Entry 2B08 (X-ray diffraction, 1.90 A resolution); this record covers chains A and B of the 3 polymer chains in the assembly.

[Chain A (and B)]
Name: Copper-containing nitrite reductase
Source organism: Alcaligenes faecalis
Notes: EC 1.7.2.1; chain B of this document is another copy of the same molecule, construct and numbering; everything in this record applies to it too
UniProt: P38501 (NIR_ALCFA); residues 1-340 here correspond to UniProt positions 37-376 (UniProt number = residue number + 36)
Sequence (340 residues; each row starts with the number of its first residue):
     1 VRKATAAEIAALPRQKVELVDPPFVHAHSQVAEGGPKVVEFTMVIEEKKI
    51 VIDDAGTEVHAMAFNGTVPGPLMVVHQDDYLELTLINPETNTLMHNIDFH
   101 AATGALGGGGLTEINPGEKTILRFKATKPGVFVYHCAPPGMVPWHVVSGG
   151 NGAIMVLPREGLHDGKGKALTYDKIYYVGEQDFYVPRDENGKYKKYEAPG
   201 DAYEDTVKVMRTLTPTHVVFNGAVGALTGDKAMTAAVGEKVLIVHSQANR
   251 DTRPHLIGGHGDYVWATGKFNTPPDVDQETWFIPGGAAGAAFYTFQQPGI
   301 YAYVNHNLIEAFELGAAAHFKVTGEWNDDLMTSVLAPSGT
Disordered / not traced: 1-4, 340 (chain B: 1-3, 340)
Sequence notes: engineered mutation G150 (Met186 in P38501)
Bound ions: Cu+ site 1: M62, H95, C136, H145; Cu+ site 2: H100, H135 (shared with H306(B) of chain B); Cu+ site 3: M141, H145; Cu+ site 4: H306 (shared with 2 residues of chain C)
Small-molecule neighbours:
  - acetamide (ACM), molecule 1: E47, H60, A61, M62, L93, H95, W144, H145, S148, P199
  - acetamide (ACM), molecule 2: L106, A137, P139, G140, V142
Swiss-Prot annotation at these positions:
  - binding site (Cu cation): H95, H100, H135, C136, H145, H306
Reported in the primary citation:
  - Cu+ coordination: M62, H95, C136, H145
  - conformationally variable residues (side-chain flip): M62

[Interface between chain A and chain B]
Pairs across the interface - 112 pairs, chain A then chain B:
  I9(A) - D329(B)
  Y80(A) - D329(B)  hydrogen bond
  E82(A) - V334(B)
  D98(A) - I257(B)
  H100(A) - H255(B)
  H100(A) - H260(B)  hydrogen bond (backbone-side chain)
  H100(A) - E279(B)  salt bridge
  H100(A) - T280(B)
  H100(A) - H306(B)  hydrogen bond
  A101(A) - H260(B)
  A102(A) - H260(B)
  A102(A) - M331(B)  hydrophobic
  T103(A) - G258(B)
  T103(A) - H260(B)
  T103(A) - Y293(B)
  T103(A) - Q297(B)  hydrogen bond (backbone-side chain)
  T103(A) - M331(B)
  G104(A) - G258(B)  hydrogen bond (backbone-backbone)
  G104(A) - Q297(B)
  G104(A) - W326(B)
  G104(A) - M331(B)
  A105(A) - W326(B)
  L106(A) - I257(B)  hydrophobic
  L106(A) - G258(B)
  L106(A) - I300(B)
  L106(A) - Y301(B)  hydrophobic
  L106(A) - A302(B)
  G107(A) - G258(B)
  G107(A) - M331(B)
  G108(A) - M331(B)
  L111(A) - W326(B)  hydrophobic
  L111(A) - M331(B)  hydrophobic
  L111(A) - P337(B)
  E113(A) - P337(B)
  I114(A) - P337(B)  hydrophobic
  G117(A) - G339(B)
  E118(A) - P337(B)
  E118(A) - S338(B)
  E118(A) - G339(B)
  K119(A) - L335(B)
  K119(A) - A336(B)
  K119(A) - P337(B)
  K119(A) - S338(B)  hydrogen bond (backbone-backbone)
  T120(A) - L335(B)  hydrogen bond (side chain-backbone)
  T120(A) - A336(B)
  T120(A) - P337(B)
  I121(A) - S333(B)
  I121(A) - V334(B)  hydrogen bond (backbone-backbone)
  I121(A) - L335(B)  hydrogen bond (backbone-backbone)
  L122(A) - M331(B)  hydrophobic
  L122(A) - T332(B)
  R123(A) - D328(B)  hydrogen bond (side chain-backbone)
  R123(A) - M331(B)
  R123(A) - T332(B)  hydrogen bond (backbone-backbone)
  R123(A) - V334(B)
  F124(A) - L330(B)
  K125(A) - D329(B)  salt bridge
  K125(A) - L330(B)  hydrogen bond (backbone-backbone)
  T127(A) - L330(B)
  K128(A) - H260(B)
  K128(A) - D262(B)  salt bridge
  K128(A) - D277(B)  salt bridge
  P129(A) - D277(B)
  V131(A) - E279(B)
  F132(A) - E279(B)
  V133(A) - E279(B)  hydrogen bond (backbone-side chain)
  H135(A) - H306(B)
  P143(A) - L308(B)
  P143(A) - I309(B)
  P143(A) - F312(B)
  V146(A) - L308(B)  hydrophobic
  Y184(A) - I309(B)
  V207(A) - E313(B)
  M210(A) - I309(B)
  R211(A) - T214(B)
  R211(A) - E313(B)  salt bridge
  R211(A) - L314(B)
  T212(A) - T214(B)
  L213(A) - R250(B)
  L213(A) - I309(B)  hydrophobic
  L213(A) - E310(B)
  L213(A) - L314(B)  hydrophobic
  A248(A) - H306(B)  hydrogen bond (backbone-side chain)
  A248(A) - L308(B)
  N249(A) - H306(B)
  N249(A) - N307(B)  hydrogen bond (backbone-side chain)
  N249(A) - L308(B)  hydrogen bond (side chain-backbone)
  N249(A) - I309(B)
  D251(A) - R253(B)  salt bridge
  D251(A) - F282(B)
  T267(A) - D275(B)
  T267(A) - Q278(B)  hydrogen bond
  K269(A) - V276(B)
  K269(A) - D277(B)
  K269(A) - Q278(B)
  K269(A) - E279(B)  salt bridge
  N271(A) - V276(B)
  N271(A) - D277(B)  hydrogen bond
  T272(A) - D275(B)
  T272(A) - V276(B)  hydrogen bond (side chain-backbone)
  T272(A) - Q278(B)
  F282(A) - F282(B)  hydrophobic
  P284(A) - T280(B)
  P284(A) - F282(B)  hydrophobic
  G285(A) - R253(B)
  G285(A) - T280(B)
  G285(A) - H306(B)
  G286(A) - E279(B)
  G286(A) - T280(B)  hydrogen bond (backbone-side chain)
  G286(A) - H306(B)
  A287(A) - E279(B)
  A288(A) - E279(B)  hydrogen bond (backbone-side chain)
Other interface residues (no listed pair), chain A (56 interface residues in all): T112, V142, R250
Other interface residues (no listed pair), chain B (44 interface residues in all): P215, T216, Q296

[In short]
56 residues of chain A face 44 of chain B across their interface; the contacts include 21 hydrogen bonds and 7
salt bridges. Among the polar pairs are H100(A)-E279(B), K125(A)-D329(B) and K128(A)-D262(B). Ligands of chain
A: acetamide. The paper reports Cu+ coordination by M62(A), H95(A) and C136(A) among others; conformational
variability at M62(A).
Chain A and chain B are both Copper-containing nitrite reductase (Alcaligenes faecalis); the structure,
Reduced acetamide-bound M150G Nitrite Reductase from Alcaligenes faecalis, was determined by X-ray diffraction
(same publication as 2FJS).
